Entry 6ADS (electron microscopy, 2.84 A resolution); this record covers chains C and D of the 4 polymer chains in the assembly.

== Chain C ==
Name: VP3
From: Seneca valley virus
Amino-acid sequence (231 residues; each row starts with the number of its first residue; note: 7 numbers in that range are skipped by the numbering (no residue carries them; nothing is unmodelled there)):
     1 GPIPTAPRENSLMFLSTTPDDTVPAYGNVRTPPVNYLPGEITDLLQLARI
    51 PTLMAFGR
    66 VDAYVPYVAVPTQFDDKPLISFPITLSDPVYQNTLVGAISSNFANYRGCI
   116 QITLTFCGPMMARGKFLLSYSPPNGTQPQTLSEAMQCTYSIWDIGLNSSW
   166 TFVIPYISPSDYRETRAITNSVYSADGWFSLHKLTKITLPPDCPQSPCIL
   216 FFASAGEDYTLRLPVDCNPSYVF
Not modelled in the structure: 1, 66-67

== Chain D ==
Name: VP4
From: Seneca valley virus
Amino-acid sequence (71 residues; row label = number of the first residue in the row; note: 1 number in that range is skipped by the numbering (no residue carries it; nothing is unmodelled there)):
     1 GNVQTTSKNDFDSRGNNGNMTFNYYANTYQNSVDFSTS
    40 SSASGAGPGNSRGGLAGLLTNFSGILNPLGYLK
Not modelled in the structure: 1-13, 40-62

== How chain C and chain D interact ==
Pairs across the interface - 34 pairs, chain C then chain D:
  Pro19(C) - Asn16(D)
  Pro19(C) - Asn17(D)  hydrogen bond (backbone-side chain)
  Pro19(C) - Gly18(D)  hydrogen bond (backbone-backbone)
  Pro19(C) - Asn19(D)
  Asp20(C) - Asn16(D)
  Asp20(C) - Asn17(D)
  Asp21(C) - Asn17(D)
  Asp21(C) - Gln30(D)
  Thr22(C) - Gln30(D)  hydrogen bond (backbone-side chain)
  Val23(C) - Tyr25(D)
  Pro24(C) - Tyr25(D)
  Pro24(C) - Tyr29(D)
  Pro24(C) - Gln30(D)
  Gly27(C) - Tyr29(D)
  Asn28(C) - Thr28(D)  hydrogen bond (backbone-backbone)
  Asn28(C) - Tyr29(D)
  Val29(C) - Ser32(D)
  Val29(C) - Val33(D)
  Arg30(C) - Thr28(D)
  Arg30(C) - Val33(D)
  Thr31(C) - Ser32(D)
  Thr31(C) - Val33(D)  hydrogen bond (backbone-backbone)
  Thr31(C) - Asp34(D)  hydrogen bond
  Thr31(C) - Phe35(D)  hydrogen bond (backbone-backbone)
  Pro32(C) - Asp34(D)
  Pro32(C) - Phe35(D)  hydrophobic
  Pro33(C) - Asp34(D)
  Pro33(C) - Phe35(D)
  Val34(C) - Asp34(D)
  Gly39(C) - Leu68(D)
  Asp43(C) - Leu65(D)
  Gln46(C) - Leu65(D)
  Gln46(C) - Asn66(D)
  Gln46(C) - Leu68(D)
Interface residues without a listed pair, chain C (20 interface residues in all): Thr17, Thr18, Arg49
Interface residues without a listed pair, chain D (17 interface residues in all): Asn23, Thr37

== Overview ==
The interface between chain C and chain D involves 20 residues on one side and 17 on the other, with 7
hydrogen bonds. Polar pairs include Pro19(C)-Asn17(D), Thr22(C)-Gln30(D) and Thr31(C)-Asp34(D).
Chain C is VP3 and chain D is VP4, both from Seneca valley virus; the structure, Structure of Seneca Valley
Virus in acidic conditions, was determined by electron microscopy (same publication as 6ADL, 6ADM, 6ADR and
6ADT).
